Entry 8UR5 (electron microscopy, 3.70 A resolution); this record covers chains B and C of the 3 polymer chains in the assembly.

Chain B (and C):
Protein: Trimer head HA, Hemagglutinin HA1 chain
From: synthetic construct
Notes: chain C of this document is another copy of the same molecule, construct and numbering; everything in this record applies to it too
Reference sequence: Q289M7 (HEMA_I00A1); residues 51-267 here correspond to UniProt positions 64-280 (UniProt number = residue number + 13)
Chain sequence (388 residues; row label = number of the first residue in the row):
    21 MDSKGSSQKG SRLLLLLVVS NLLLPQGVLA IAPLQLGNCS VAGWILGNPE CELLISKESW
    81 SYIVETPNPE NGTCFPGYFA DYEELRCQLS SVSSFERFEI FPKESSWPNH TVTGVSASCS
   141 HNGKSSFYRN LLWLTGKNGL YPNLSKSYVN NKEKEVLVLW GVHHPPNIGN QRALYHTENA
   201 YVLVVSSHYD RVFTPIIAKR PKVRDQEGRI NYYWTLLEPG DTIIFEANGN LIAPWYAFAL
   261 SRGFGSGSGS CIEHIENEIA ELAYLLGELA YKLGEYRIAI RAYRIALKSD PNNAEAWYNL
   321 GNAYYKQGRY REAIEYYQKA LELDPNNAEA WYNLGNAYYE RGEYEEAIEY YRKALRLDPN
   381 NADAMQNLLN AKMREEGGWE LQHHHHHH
Not modelled in the structure: 21-51, 284-408
Sequence notes: engineered mutation Phe-95 (Tyr108 in Q289M7), Cys-107 (Glu120 in Q289M7), Val-169 (Ala182 in Q289M7), Asn-190 (Asp203 in Q289M7), Leu-203 (Ser216 in Q289M7), Asp-210 (Ser223 in Q289M7), Val-212 (Arg225 in Q289M7), Ile-216 (Glu229 in Q289M7), Asp-225 (Asn238 in Q289M7), Trp-255 (Arg268 in Q289M7)
Swiss-Prot annotation at these positions:
  - glycosylation (N-linked (GlcNAc...) asparagine): Asn-58, Asn-91, Asn-129, Asn-163
Cystine bridges: Cys-59/Cys-71, Cys-94/Cys-139, Cys-107/Cys-271
Glycans and other covalent adducts: N-acetylglucosamine (NAG) linked to Asn-58, Asn-91, Asn-129, Asn-163
What the authors report for this chain:
  - mutagenesis - T155N/K157T, L194W: abolished binding to C05
  - mutagenesis - L194W: abolished binding to FluA-20

How chain B and chain C interact:
Pairs across the interface (12):
  Leu-203(B) with Ala-218(C), hydrophobic
  Val-205(B) with Arg-220(C)
  Ser-206(B) with Arg-229(C), hydrogen bond (backbone-side chain)
  Ser-207(B) with Val-223(C); Arg-229(C), hydrogen bond (backbone-side chain)
  Val-212(B) with Ile-216(C), hydrophobic
  Thr-242(B) with Pro-221(C)
  Ile-244(B) with Pro-221(C)
  Ile-272(B) with Ile-272(C), hydrophobic
  Ile-275(B) with Ile-275(C), hydrophobic
  Ile-279(B) with Ile-275(C), hydrophobic; Ile-279(C), hydrophobic
Interface residues without a listed pair, chain B (13 interface residues in all): His-208, Leu-282, Ala-283
Interface residues without a listed pair, chain C (13 interface residues in all): Tyr-98, Lys-219, Cys-271, Leu-282

Overview:
Chain B and chain C each contribute 13 residues to their interface, with 2 hydrogen bonds. Polar pairs include
Ser-206(B)/Arg-229(C) and Ser-207(B)/Arg-229(C). N-acetylglucosamine is covalently linked to Asn-58(B),
Asn-91(B), Asn-129(B) and Asn-163(B). The paper reports that T155N/K157T and L194W of chain B abolish binding
to C05; L194W of chain B abolishes binding to FluA-20.
Both chains are Trimer head HA, Hemagglutinin HA1 chain (synthetic construct). Entry 8UR5 (I53_dn5
nanoparticle displaying the trimeric HA heads with heptad domain, TH-1heptad-I53_dn5 (local refinement of
TH-1heptad)) was determined by electron microscopy, deposited together with 8UR7.
